2IDS - chain A; structure by X-ray diffraction, 1.00 A resolution.

Chain A:
Protein: Amicyanin
Organism: Paracoccus denitrificans
Reference sequence: P22364 (AMCY_PARDE); residues 1-105 here correspond to UniProt positions 27-131 (UniProt number = residue number + 26)
Chain sequence (105 residues; numbered 1 to 105; the number before each row is that of its first residue):
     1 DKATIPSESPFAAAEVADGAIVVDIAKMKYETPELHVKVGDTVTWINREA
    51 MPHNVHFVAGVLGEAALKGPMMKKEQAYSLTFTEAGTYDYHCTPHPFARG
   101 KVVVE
Sequence notes: engineered mutation Ala98 (Met124 in P22364)
Bound ions: Cu+: His53, Cys92
Swiss-Prot annotation at these positions:
  - binding site (Cu cation): His53, Cys92, His95

Summary:
His53 and Cys92 coordinate Cu+. From UniProt: 3 Cu cation-binding residues.
Chain A is Amicyanin (Paracoccus denitrificans); the structure, Structure of M98A mutant of amicyanin, Cu(I),
was determined by X-ray diffraction, deposited together with 2IDQ, 2IDT and 2IDU.
